7W8G - chains 3 and C of the 12 polymer chains in the assembly; structure by electron microscopy, 2.52 A resolution.

# Chain 3 (and C)
Protein: DNA replication licensing factor MCM3
Source organism: Saccharomyces cerevisiae S288C
Notes: EC 3.6.4.12; chain C of this document is another copy of the same molecule, construct and numbering; everything in this record applies to it too
UniProtKB: P24279 (MCM3_YEAST); residues 1-971 here = UniProt positions 1-971
Sequence (971 residues; numbered 1 to 971; the number before each row is that of its first residue):
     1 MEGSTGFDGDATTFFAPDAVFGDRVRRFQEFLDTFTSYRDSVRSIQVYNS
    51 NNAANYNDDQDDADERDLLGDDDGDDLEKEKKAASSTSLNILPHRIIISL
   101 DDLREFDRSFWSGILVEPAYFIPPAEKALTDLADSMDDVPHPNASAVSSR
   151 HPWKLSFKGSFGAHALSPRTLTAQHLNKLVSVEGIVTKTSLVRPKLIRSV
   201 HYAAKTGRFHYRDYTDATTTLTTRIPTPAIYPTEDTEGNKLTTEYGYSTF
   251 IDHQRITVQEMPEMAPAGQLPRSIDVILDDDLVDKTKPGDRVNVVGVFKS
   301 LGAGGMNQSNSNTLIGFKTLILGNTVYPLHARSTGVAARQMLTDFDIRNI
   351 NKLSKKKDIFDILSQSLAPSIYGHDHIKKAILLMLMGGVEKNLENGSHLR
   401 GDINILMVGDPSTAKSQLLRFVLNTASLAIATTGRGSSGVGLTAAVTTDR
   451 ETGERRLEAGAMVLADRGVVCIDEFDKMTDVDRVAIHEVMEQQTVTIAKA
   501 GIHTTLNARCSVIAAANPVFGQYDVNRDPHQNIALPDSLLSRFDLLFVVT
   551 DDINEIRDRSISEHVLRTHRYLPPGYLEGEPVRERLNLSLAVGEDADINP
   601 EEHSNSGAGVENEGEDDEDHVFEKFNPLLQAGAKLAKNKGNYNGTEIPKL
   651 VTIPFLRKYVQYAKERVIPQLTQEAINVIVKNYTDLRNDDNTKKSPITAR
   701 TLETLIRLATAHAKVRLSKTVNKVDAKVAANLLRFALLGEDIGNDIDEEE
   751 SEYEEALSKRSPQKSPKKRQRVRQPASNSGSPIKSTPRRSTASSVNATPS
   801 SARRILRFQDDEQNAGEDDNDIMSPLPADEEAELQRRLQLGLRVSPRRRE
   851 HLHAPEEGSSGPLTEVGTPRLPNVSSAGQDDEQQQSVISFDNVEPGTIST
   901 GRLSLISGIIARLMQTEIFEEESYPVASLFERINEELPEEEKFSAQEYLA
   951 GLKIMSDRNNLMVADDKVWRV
Not modelled in the structure: 1-16, 60-88, 141-149, 312, 594-639, 739-971
Curated features (UniProtKB/Swiss-Prot):
  - motif: Ser541 to Asp544 (Arginine finger)
  - binding site (ATP): Gly409 to Ser416
  - modified residue: Ser761 (Phosphoserine), Ser777 (Phosphoserine), Ser781 (Phosphoserine), Thr868 (Phosphothreonine)
Metal / ion sites: Mg2+: Ser416 (together with ADP)
Residues lining bound ligands:
  - ADP (adenosine-5'-diphosphate): Ser370, Ile371, Tyr372, His374, Pro411, Ser412, Thr413, Ala414, Lys415, Ser416, Gln417, Val565
  - ATP-gamma-S (AGS; phosphothiophosphoric acid-adenylate ester): Leu399, Glu491, Gln492, Ser538, Arg542, Ala699, Arg700, Glu703

# Interface between chain 3 and chain C
Pairs across the interface (4; chain 3 residue first):
  Pro17(3) - Tyr211(C)  hydrogen bond (backbone-side chain)
  Val20(3) - Arg208(C)
  Arg208(3) - Val20(C)
  Tyr211(3) - Pro17(C)  hydrogen bond (side chain-backbone)

# In short
Chain 3 and chain C each contribute 4 residues to their interface; the contacts include 2 hydrogen bonds. Its
one hydrogen-bonded contact is Pro17(3)-Tyr211(C). Bound to chain 3: ADP and ATP-gamma-S. From UniProt: 8
ATP-binding residues on chain 3.
Both chains are DNA replication licensing factor MCM3 (Saccharomyces cerevisiae S288C). Entry 7W8G (Cryo-EM
structure of MCM double hexamer) was determined by electron microscopy, deposited together with 7V3U and 7V3V.
